Entry 6RIP (electron microscopy, 3.40 A resolution); this record covers chains C and D of the 8 polymer chains in the assembly.

Chain C:
Molecule: DNA-directed RNA polymerase subunit beta
Source organism: Escherichia coli (strain K12)
Notes: EC 2.7.7.6
Reference sequence: P0A8V2 (RPOB_ECOLI); numbering as in UniProt (aligned over 1-1342)
Chain sequence (1342 residues; row label = number of the first residue in the row):
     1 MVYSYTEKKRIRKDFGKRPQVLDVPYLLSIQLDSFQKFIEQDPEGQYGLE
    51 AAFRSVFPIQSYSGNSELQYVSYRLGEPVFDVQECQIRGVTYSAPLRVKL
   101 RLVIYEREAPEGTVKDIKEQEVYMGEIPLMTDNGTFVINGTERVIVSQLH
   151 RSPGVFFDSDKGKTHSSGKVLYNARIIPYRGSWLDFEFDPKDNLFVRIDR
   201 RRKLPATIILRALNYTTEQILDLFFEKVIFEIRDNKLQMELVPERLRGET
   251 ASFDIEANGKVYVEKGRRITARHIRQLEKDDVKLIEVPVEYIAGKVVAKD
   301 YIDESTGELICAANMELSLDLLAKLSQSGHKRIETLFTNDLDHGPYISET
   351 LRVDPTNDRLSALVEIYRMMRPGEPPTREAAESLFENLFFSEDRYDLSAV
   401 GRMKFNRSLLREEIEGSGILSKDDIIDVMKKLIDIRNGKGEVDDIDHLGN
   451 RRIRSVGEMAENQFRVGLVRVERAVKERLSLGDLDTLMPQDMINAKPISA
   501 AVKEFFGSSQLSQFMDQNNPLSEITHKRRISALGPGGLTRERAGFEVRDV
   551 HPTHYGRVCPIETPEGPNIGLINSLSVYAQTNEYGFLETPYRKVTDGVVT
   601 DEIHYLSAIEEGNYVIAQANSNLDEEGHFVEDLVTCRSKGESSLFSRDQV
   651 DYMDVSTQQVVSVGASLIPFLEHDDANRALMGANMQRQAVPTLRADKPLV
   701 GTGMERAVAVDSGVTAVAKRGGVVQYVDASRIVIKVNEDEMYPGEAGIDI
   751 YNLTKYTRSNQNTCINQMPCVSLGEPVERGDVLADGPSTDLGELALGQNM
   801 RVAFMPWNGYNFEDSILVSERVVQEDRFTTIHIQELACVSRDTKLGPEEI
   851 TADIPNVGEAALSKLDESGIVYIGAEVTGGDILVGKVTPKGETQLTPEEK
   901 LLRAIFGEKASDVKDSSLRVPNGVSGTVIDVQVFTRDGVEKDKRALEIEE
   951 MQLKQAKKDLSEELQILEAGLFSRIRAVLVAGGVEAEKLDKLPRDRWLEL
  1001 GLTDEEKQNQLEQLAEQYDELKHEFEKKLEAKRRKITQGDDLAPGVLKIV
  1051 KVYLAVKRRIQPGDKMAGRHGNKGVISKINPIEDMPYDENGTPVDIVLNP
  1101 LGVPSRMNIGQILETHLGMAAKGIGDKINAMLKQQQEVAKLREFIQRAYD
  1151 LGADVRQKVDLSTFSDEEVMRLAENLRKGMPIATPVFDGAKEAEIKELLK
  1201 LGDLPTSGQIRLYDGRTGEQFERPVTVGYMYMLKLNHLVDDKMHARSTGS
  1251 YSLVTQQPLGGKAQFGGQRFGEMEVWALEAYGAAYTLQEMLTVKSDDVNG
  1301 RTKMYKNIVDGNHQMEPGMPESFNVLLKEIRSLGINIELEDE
Not modelled in the structure: 1, 891-912
Swiss-Prot annotation at these positions:
  - modified residue (N6-acetyllysine): K1022, K1200
  - mutagenesis: I561 (I561S: Resistant to antibiotics salinamide A and B), I569 (I569S: Resistant to antibiotics salinamide A and B), A665 (A665E: Resistant to antibiotics salinamide A and B), D675 (D675A/G: Resistant to antibiotics salinamide A and B), N677 (N677H/K: Resistant to antibiotics salinamide A and B), L680 (L680M: Resistant to antibiotics salinamide A and B), E813 (E813K: Disrupts the enzyme's active center)
Reported in the primary citation:
  - binding site for the 14-nt RNA strand: R678, R1106

Chain D:
Molecule: DNA-directed RNA polymerase subunit beta'
Source organism: Escherichia coli (strain K12)
Notes: EC 2.7.7.6
Reference sequence: P0A8T7 (RPOC_ECOLI); residue numbers follow UniProt; this construct covers 1-1407
Chain sequence (1407 residues; row label = number of the first residue in the row):
     1 MKDLLKFLKAQTKTEEFDAIKIALASPDMIRSWSFGEVKKPETINYRTFK
    51 PERDGLFCARIFGPVKDYECLCGKYKRLKHRGVICEKCGVEVTQTKVRRE
   101 RMGHIELASPTAHIWFLKSLPSRIGLLLDMPLRDIERVLYFESYVVIEGG
   151 MTNLERQQILTEEQYLDALEEFGDEFDAKMGAEAIQALLKSMDLEQECEQ
   201 LREELNETNSETKRKKLTKRIKLLEAFVQSGNKPEWMILTVLPVLPPDLR
   251 PLVPLDGGRFATSDLNDLYRRVINRNNRLKRLLDLAAPDIIVRNEKRMLQ
   301 EAVDALLDNGRRGRAITGSNKRPLKSLADMIKGKQGRFRQNLLGKRVDYS
   351 GRSVITVGPYLRLHQCGLPKKMALELFKPFIYGKLELRGLATTIKAAKKM
   401 VEREEAVVWDILDEVIREHPVLLNRAPTLHRLGIQAFEPVLIEGKAIQLH
   451 PLVCAAYNADFDGDQMAVHVPLTLEAQLEARALMMSTNNILSPANGEPII
   501 VPSQDVVLGLYYMTRDCVNAKGEGMVLTGPKEAERLYRSGLASLHARVKV
   551 RITEYEKDANGELVAKTSLKDTTVGRAILWMIVPKGLPYSIVNQALGKKA
   601 ISKMLNTCYRILGLKPTVIFADQIMYTGFAYAARSGASVGIDDMVIPEKK
   651 HEIISEAEAEVAEIQEQFQSGLVTAGERYNKVIDIWAAANDRVSKAMMDN
   701 LQTETVINRDGQEEKQVSFNSIYMMADSGARGSAAQIRQLAGMRGLMAKP
   751 DGSIIETPITANFREGLNVLQYFISTHGARKGLADTALKTANSGYLTRRL
   801 VDVAQDLVVTEDDCGTHEGIMMTPVIEGGDVKEPLRDRVLGRVTAEDVLK
   851 PGTADILVPRNTLLHEQWCDLLEENSVDAVKVRSVVSCDTDFGVCAHCYG
   901 RDLARGHIINKGEAIGVIAAQSIGEPGTQLTMRTFHIGGAASRAAAESSI
   951 QVKNKGSIKLSNVKSVVNSSGKLVITSRNTELKLIDEFGRTKESYKVPYG
  1001 AVLAKGDGEQVAGGETVANWDPHTMPVITEVSGFVRFTDMIDGQTITRQT
  1051 DELTGLSSLVVLDSAERTAGGKDLRPALKIVDAQGNDVLIPGTDMPAQYF
  1101 LPGKAIVQLEDGVQISSGDTLARIPQESGGTKDITGGLPRVADLFEARRP
  1151 KEPAILAEISGIVSFGKETKGKRRLVITPVDGSDPYEEMIPKWRQLNVFE
  1201 GERVERGDVISDGPEAPHDILRLRGVHAVTRYIVNEVQDVYRLQGVKIND
  1251 KHIEVIVRQMLRKATIVNAGSSDFLEGEQVEYSRVKIANRELEANGKVGA
  1301 TYSRDLLGITKASLATESFISAASFQETTRVLTEAAVAGKRDELRGLKEN
  1351 VIVGRLIPAGTGYAYHQDRMRRRAAGEAPAAPQVTAEDASASLAELLNAG
  1401 LGGSDNE
Not modelled in the structure: 1-15, 936-947, 1125-1134, 1374-1407
Swiss-Prot annotation at these positions:
  - binding site (Zn(2+)): C70, C72, C85, C88, C814, C888, C895, C898
  - binding site (Mg(2+)): D460, D462, D464
  - modified residue: K983 (N6-acetyllysine)
  - mutagenesis: Q504 (Q504P: Resistant to antibiotics salinamide A and B), N690 (N690D: Resistant to antibiotics salinamide A and B), M697 (M697V: Resistant to antibiotics salinamide A and B), A735 (A735T: Resistant to antibiotics salinamide A and B), R738 (R738C/H/P/S: Resistant to antibiotics salinamide A and B), A748 (A748E: Resistant to antibiotics salinamide A and B), P758 (P758S/T: Resistant to antibiotics salinamide A and B), F763 (F763C: Resistant to antibiotics salinamide A and B), S775 (S775A: Resistant to antibiotics salinamide A and B), A779 (A779T/V: Resistant to antibiotics salinamide A and B), R780 (R780C: Resistant to antibiotics salinamide A and B), G782 (G782A/C: Resistant to antibiotics salinamide A and B), 1 further mutagenesis entry in UniProt
Bound ions: Zn2+ site 1: C70, C72, C85, C88; Mg2+: D460, D462, D464 (shared with 2 residues of chain R); Zn2+ site 2: C814, C888, C895, C898
Reported in the primary citation:
  - Mg2+ coordination: D460, D462, D464
  - binding site for the 14-nt RNA strand: Q929

Interface between chain C and chain D:
Contacting residue pairs (265; chain C residue first):
  S166(C) - K1151(D)
  F545(C) - L788(D)  hydrophobic
  F545(C) - R933(D)
  R548(C) - R780(D)  hydrogen bond (backbone-side chain)
  D549(C) - P750(D)
  D549(C) - H777(D)
  V550(C) - H777(D)
  Y555(C) - F773(D)  hydrophobic
  P560(C) - F773(D)  hydrophobic
  P560(C) - T776(D)
  P560(C) - R780(D)  hydrogen bond (backbone-side chain)
  T563(C) - R780(D)
  G566(C) - A787(D)
  I569(C) - L783(D)
  I569(C) - A784(D)  hydrophobic
  G570(C) - R780(D)
  Q618(C) - V769(D)
  Q618(C) - L770(D)
  N620(C) - N768(D)
  E641(C) - K749(D)  salt bridge
  S642(C) - L770(D)
  V660(C) - V769(D)  hydrophobic
  E672(C) - G766(D)
  E672(C) - L767(D)
  H673(C) - F763(D)  hydrogen bond (side chain-backbone)
  H673(C) - R764(D)  hydrogen bond (side chain-backbone)
  H673(C) - E765(D)  hydrogen bond (side chain-backbone)
  H673(C) - G766(D)
  D674(C) - Y772(D)
  D675(C) - F763(D)
  A676(C) - Y772(D)
  A676(C) - A779(D)  hydrophobic
  N677(C) - L783(D)
  A679(C) - Y772(D)
  F804(C) - S638(D)
  P806(C) - D505(D)
  P806(C) - A633(D)
  P806(C) - A637(D)
  W807(C) - A633(D)  hydrophobic
  N808(C) - A633(D)
  G809(C) - V357(D)
  G809(C) - P359(D)
  G809(C) - F629(D)
  Y810(C) - P359(D)
  N811(C) - D505(D)
  F812(C) - V357(D)  hydrophobic
  F812(C) - Q504(D)  hydrogen bond (backbone-side chain)
  F812(C) - D505(D)
  F812(C) - F629(D)  hydrophobic
  E813(C) - Q504(D)  hydrogen bond
  S815(C) - V357(D)
  S815(C) - F461(D)
  R841(C) - D256(D)
  R841(C) - G257(D)
  K844(C) - R47(D)
  P1062(C) - A446(D)
  G1063(C) - V354(D)
  K1065(C) - D462(D)
  V1075(C) - F461(D)
  V1075(C) - D462(D)
  V1075(C) - G463(D)
  S1077(C) - T356(D)
  S1077(C) - V357(D)
  N1099(C) - D505(D)  hydrogen bond
  P1100(C) - A637(D)
  L1101(C) - Q504(D)
  L1101(C) - D505(D)
  L1101(C) - L508(D)  hydrophobic
  L1101(C) - M725(D)  hydrophobic
  L1101(C) - R731(D)
  P1104(C) - M725(D)  hydrophobic
  P1104(C) - Q736(D)
  S1105(C) - R731(D)  hydrogen bond
  S1105(C) - Q736(D)
  M1107(C) - Q736(D)
  M1107(C) - Q739(D)
  M1107(C) - L740(D)  hydrophobic
  M1107(C) - F763(D)
  I1109(C) - M644(D)  hydrophobic
  I1109(C) - F763(D)
  I1112(C) - V639(D)
  I1112(C) - I641(D)
  L1113(C) - I641(D)  hydrophobic
  H1116(C) - I641(D)
  F1187(C) - L767(D)
  F1187(C) - V769(D)  hydrophobic
  F1187(C) - Y772(D)  hydrophobic
  E1192(C) - I641(D)
  E1192(C) - R764(D)  salt bridge
  K1196(C) - D642(D)  salt bridge
  S1207(C) - D642(D)  hydrogen bond
  Q1209(C) - G640(D)
  Q1209(C) - D643(D)
  E1219(C) - R538(D)  salt bridge
  E1219(C) - R634(D)  salt bridge
  F1221(C) - A633(D)
  F1221(C) - R634(D)
  E1222(C) - Y512(D)  hydrogen bond
  E1222(C) - Y537(D)  hydrogen bond
  E1222(C) - R634(D)
  E1222(C) - S635(D)  hydrogen bond (backbone-backbone)
  R1223(C) - S635(D)
  R1223(C) - G636(D)
  R1223(C) - F719(D)  hydrogen bond (side chain-backbone)
  R1223(C) - S721(D)  hydrogen bond
  R1223(C) - M724(D)
  V1225(C) - S638(D)
  T1226(C) - S638(D)  hydrogen bond
  T1226(C) - V639(D)  hydrogen bond (side chain-backbone)
  T1226(C) - G640(D)
  V1239(C) - K445(D)
  D1240(C) - K445(D)
  K1242(C) - Q465(D)
  M1243(C) - R352(D)
  M1243(C) - K445(D)
  H1244(C) - G351(D)
  H1244(C) - R352(D)  hydrogen bond (backbone-backbone)
  H1244(C) - M372(D)
  A1245(C) - S350(D)
  A1245(C) - G351(D)
  A1245(C) - E375(D)
  R1246(C) - D348(D)  salt bridge
  R1246(C) - Y349(D)  hydrogen bond (backbone-backbone)
  R1246(C) - S350(D)  hydrogen bond (backbone-backbone)
  R1246(C) - L376(D)
  S1247(C) - D348(D)
  S1247(C) - Y349(D)
  S1247(C) - E375(D)
  S1247(C) - L376(D)
  S1247(C) - K378(D)
  Y1251(C) - D348(D)  hydrogen bond
  L1253(C) - R99(D)
  L1253(C) - P251(D)  hydrophobic
  V1254(C) - L249(D)
  Q1256(C) - R99(D)
  Q1257(C) - N341(D)  hydrogen bond
  Q1257(C) - K345(D)
  P1258(C) - R346(D)
  P1258(C) - D348(D)
  L1259(C) - R346(D)
  G1260(C) - R346(D)
  G1267(C) - R346(D)  hydrogen bond (backbone-side chain)
  G1267(C) - S350(D)
  Q1268(C) - R346(D)
  Q1268(C) - V347(D)
  Q1268(C) - S350(D)  hydrogen bond (backbone-side chain)
  Q1268(C) - R352(D)
  R1269(C) - R339(D)
  R1269(C) - Q340(D)
  R1269(C) - G344(D)  hydrogen bond (side chain-backbone)
  R1269(C) - K345(D)
  F1270(C) - G344(D)
  F1270(C) - K345(D)  hydrogen bond (backbone-backbone)
  F1270(C) - V347(D)  hydrophobic
  F1270(C) - H469(D)
  E1272(C) - R798(D)  salt bridge
  M1273(C) - T428(D)
  E1274(C) - N424(D)  hydrogen bond
  E1274(C) - A426(D)
  E1274(C) - T428(D)
  E1274(C) - I434(D)
  V1275(C) - L343(D)
  W1276(C) - R798(D)
  W1276(C) - V801(D)  hydrophobic
  W1276(C) - V917(D)
  W1276(C) - Q921(D)
  A1277(C) - Q921(D)
  L1278(C) - M484(D)  hydrophobic
  E1279(C) - V917(D)
  E1279(C) - L1347(D)
  E1279(C) - V1351(D)
  E1279(C) - I1357(D)
  A1280(C) - R431(D)
  A1280(C) - I918(D)  hydrophobic
  Y1281(C) - R431(D)
  Y1281(C) - L432(D)
  Y1281(C) - I434(D)
  Y1281(C) - L483(D)
  Y1281(C) - M484(D)  hydrophobic
  Y1281(C) - N489(D)  hydrogen bond
  G1282(C) - L483(D)
  G1282(C) - G1360(D)
  G1282(C) - T1361(D)
  A1283(C) - E479(D)
  A1283(C) - L483(D)
  A1284(C) - G1362(D)
  Y1285(C) - E475(D)
  Y1285(C) - T1361(D)
  T1286(C) - A476(D)
  T1286(C) - E479(D)
  L1287(C) - I1357(D)  hydrophobic
  Q1288(C) - R1355(D)
  Q1288(C) - L1356(D)
  E1289(C) - L472(D)  hydrogen bond (side chain-backbone)
  E1289(C) - T473(D)  hydrogen bond (side chain-backbone)
  E1289(C) - A476(D)
  M1290(C) - V347(D)  hydrophobic
  M1290(C) - H469(D)
  L1291(C) - K345(D)  hydrogen bond (backbone-side chain)
  L1291(C) - V1351(D)  hydrophobic
  T1292(C) - G1354(D)
  K1294(C) - V347(D)
  K1294(C) - D348(D)  hydrogen bond (backbone-backbone)
  K1294(C) - V470(D)  hydrogen bond (side chain-backbone)
  K1294(C) - L472(D)
  S1295(C) - K345(D)
  S1295(C) - R346(D)
  M1304(C) - L472(D)  hydrophobic
  Y1305(C) - Y349(D)
  Y1305(C) - P379(D)  hydrophobic
  I1308(C) - P379(D)  hydrophobic
  I1308(C) - F380(D)  hydrophobic
  V1309(C) - G383(D)
  M1315(C) - T473(D)
  M1319(C) - F17(D)  hydrophobic
  P1320(C) - V1353(D)
  E1321(C) - R99(D)  salt bridge
  S1322(C) - N341(D)  hydrogen bond (side chain-backbone)
  S1322(C) - L342(D)
  S1322(C) - K345(D)
  F1323(C) - I20(D)  hydrophobic
  F1323(C) - I1352(D)  hydrophobic
  V1325(C) - L249(D)  hydrophobic
  V1325(C) - R337(D)
  L1326(C) - F338(D)  hydrophobic
  K1328(C) - E100(D)
  K1328(C) - L245(D)
  K1328(C) - L249(D)
  E1329(C) - L245(D)
  E1329(C) - M330(D)
  E1329(C) - R337(D)  salt bridge
  I1330(C) - I331(D)  hydrophobic
  I1330(C) - L1332(D)  hydrophobic
  R1331(C) - W33(D)
  S1332(C) - P243(D)
  S1332(C) - L245(D)
  S1332(C) - L327(D)
  L1333(C) - W115(D)  hydrophobic
  L1333(C) - L307(D)  hydrophobic
  L1333(C) - L327(D)  hydrophobic
  G1334(C) - A25(D)
  G1334(C) - H113(D)  hydrogen bond (backbone-side chain)
  I1335(C) - I22(D)  hydrophobic
  I1335(C) - A23(D)
  I1335(C) - W33(D)
  I1335(C) - F116(D)  hydrophobic
  I1335(C) - A1336(D)  hydrophobic
  N1336(C) - K21(D)
  N1336(C) - I22(D)
  N1336(C) - A23(D)  hydrogen bond (backbone-backbone)
  N1336(C) - L24(D)
  N1336(C) - A25(D)
  N1336(C) - W33(D)
  I1337(C) - K21(D)
  E1338(C) - K21(D)  hydrogen bond (backbone-backbone)
  L1339(C) - F17(D)  hydrophobic
  L1339(C) - A19(D)
  L1339(C) - I20(D)  hydrophobic
  E1340(C) - F17(D)
  E1340(C) - A19(D)  hydrogen bond (backbone-backbone)
  E1340(C) - K21(D)
  D1341(C) - D18(D)
  E1342(C) - E16(D)  hydrogen bond (side chain-backbone)
  E1342(C) - F17(D)  hydrogen bond (side chain-backbone)
  E1342(C) - D18(D)
Interface residues without a listed pair, chain C (156 interface residues in all): K163, E504, I561, E565, N573, R637, T657, L671, L680, Q1061, K1073, G1074, I1076, V1103, R1106, P1224, T1248, T1255, F1265, G1271, D1296, R1301, H1313, Q1314, G1318
Interface residues without a listed pair, chain D (171 interface residues in all): M29, M102, D248, K321, S353, I355, Y360, Y382, E386, L422, R425, P451, D460, P471, L474, S503, L544, A630, I722, A730, G732, R744, T797, Q805, E913, A914, R1341, A1359

In short:
The interface between chain C and chain D involves 156 residues on one side and 171 on the other; the contacts
include 40 hydrogen bonds and 9 salt bridges. Polar contacts include E641(C)-K749(D), E1192(C)-R764(D) and
K1196(C)-D642(D). The paper reports a binding site for the 14-nt RNA strand at R678(C), R1106(C) and Q929(D);
Mg2+ coordination by D460(D), D462(D) and D464(D).
Here chain C is DNA-directed RNA polymerase subunit beta and chain D is DNA-directed RNA polymerase subunit
beta', both from Escherichia coli (strain K12). Entry 6RIP (Cryo-EM structure of E. coli RNA polymerase
backtracked elongation complex in swiveled state) was determined by electron microscopy together with 6RH3,
6RI7, 6RI9 and 6RIN from the same study.
